3IF4 - chains A and C; structure by X-ray diffraction, 2.18 A resolution.

# Chain A (and C)
Name: Integron Cassette Protein Hfx_Cass5
Notes: chain C of this document is another copy of the same molecule, construct and numbering; everything in this record applies to it too
Amino-acid sequence (119 residues; numbered -20 to 98; the number before each row is that of its first residue; numbers below 1 keep their minus sign (Mse-20 is residue -20)):
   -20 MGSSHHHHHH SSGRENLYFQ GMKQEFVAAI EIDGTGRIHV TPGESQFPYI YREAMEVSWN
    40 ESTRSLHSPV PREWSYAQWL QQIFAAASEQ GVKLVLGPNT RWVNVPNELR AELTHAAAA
Not modelled in the structure: -20 to -2 (chain C: -20 to -1)
Modified residues: Mse-20 (selenomethionine); Mse1 (selenomethionine; parent Met); Mse34 (selenomethionine; parent Met)
What the authors report for this chain:
  - self-association interface (contacts with another copy of this molecule): Tyr28, Arg31, Glu35
  - self-association interface (contacts with another copy of this molecule): Glu32, Arg51 (by similarity / conservation)

# How chain A and chain C interact
Contacting residue pairs - 117 pairs, chain A then chain C:
  Gly0(A) - Gly70(C)
  Mse1(A) - Ser67(C)
  Mse1(A) - Gly70(C)
  Mse1(A) - Val71(C)
  Mse1(A) - Lys72(C)
  Lys2(A) - Gly70(C)  hydrogen bond (backbone-backbone)
  Lys2(A) - Val71(C)
  Lys2(A) - Lys72(C)  hydrogen bond (backbone-backbone)
  Gln3(A) - Lys72(C)
  Gln3(A) - Val74(C)
  Glu4(A) - Val71(C)
  Glu4(A) - Lys72(C)  hydrogen bond (backbone-backbone)
  Glu4(A) - Leu73(C)
  Glu4(A) - Val74(C)  hydrogen bond (backbone-backbone)
  Phe5(A) - Val74(C)
  Phe5(A) - Leu75(C)
  Phe5(A) - Gly76(C)
  Val6(A) - Phe63(C)  hydrophobic
  Val6(A) - Leu73(C)  hydrophobic
  Val6(A) - Val74(C)  hydrogen bond (backbone-backbone)
  Val6(A) - Thr79(C)  hydrogen bond (backbone-side chain)
  Ala7(A) - Thr79(C)
  Ala7(A) - Arg80(C)  hydrogen bond (backbone-backbone)
  Ala8(A) - Arg80(C)
  Ile9(A) - Arg80(C)  hydrogen bond (backbone-backbone)
  Ile9(A) - Trp81(C)
  Ile9(A) - Val82(C)  hydrogen bond (backbone-backbone)
  Ile9(A) - Val84(C)
  Glu10(A) - Val82(C)
  Ile11(A) - Tyr55(C)
  Ile11(A) - Val82(C)  hydrogen bond (backbone-backbone)
  Ile11(A) - Asn83(C)  hydrogen bond (backbone-side chain)
  Ile11(A) - Leu88(C)  hydrophobic
  Gly15(A) - Tyr55(C)  hydrogen bond (backbone-side chain)
  Ile17(A) - Tyr55(C)  hydrophobic
  Ile17(A) - Ile62(C)
  Ile17(A) - Leu92(C)  hydrophobic
  Val19(A) - Ile62(C)  hydrophobic
  Val19(A) - Leu73(C)  hydrophobic
  Ser24(A) - Val71(C)
  Phe26(A) - Ala66(C)
  Phe26(A) - Gln69(C)
  Phe26(A) - Val71(C)  hydrophobic
  Tyr28(A) - Gln69(C)  hydrogen bond (backbone-side chain)
  Ile29(A) - Ala65(C)
  Ile29(A) - Gln69(C)
  Glu32(A) - Glu68(C)
  Glu32(A) - Gln69(C)  hydrogen bond
  Mse34(A) - Gln61(C)  hydrogen bond (backbone-side chain)
  Mse34(A) - Ala64(C)  hydrophobic
  Mse34(A) - Ala65(C)
  Glu35(A) - Trp58(C)
  Val36(A) - Gln61(C)
  Val36(A) - Ala65(C)  hydrophobic
  Leu45(A) - Ile62(C)  hydrophobic
  Ser47(A) - Trp58(C)
  Pro48(A) - Trp58(C)
  Pro50(A) - Tyr55(C)
  Trp53(A) - Ser47(C)
  Trp53(A) - Pro48(C)
  Trp53(A) - Val49(C)
  Trp53(A) - Pro50(C)
  Trp53(A) - Arg51(C)
  Tyr55(A) - Gly15(C)  hydrogen bond (side chain-backbone)
  Tyr55(A) - Ile17(C)  hydrophobic
  Tyr55(A) - Pro50(C)
  Trp58(A) - Mse34(C)
  Trp58(A) - Glu35(C)
  Trp58(A) - Ser47(C)
  Trp58(A) - Pro48(C)
  Gln61(A) - Mse34(C)  hydrogen bond (side chain-backbone)
  Gln61(A) - Val36(C)
  Ile62(A) - Ile17(C)
  Ile62(A) - Val19(C)  hydrophobic
  Ile62(A) - Leu45(C)  hydrophobic
  Ile62(A) - Ser47(C)
  Phe63(A) - Val6(C)  hydrophobic
  Phe63(A) - Val19(C)  hydrophobic
  Ala64(A) - Mse34(C)  hydrophobic
  Ala65(A) - Ile29(C)
  Ala65(A) - Mse34(C)
  Ala65(A) - Val36(C)  hydrophobic
  Ser67(A) - Mse1(C)
  Glu68(A) - Glu32(C)
  Gln69(A) - Phe26(C)
  Gln69(A) - Tyr28(C)  hydrogen bond (side chain-backbone)
  Gln69(A) - Ile29(C)
  Gln69(A) - Arg31(C)
  Gln69(A) - Glu32(C)  hydrogen bond
  Gly70(A) - Mse1(C)
  Gly70(A) - Lys2(C)
  Val71(A) - Mse1(C)
  Val71(A) - Lys2(C)
  Val71(A) - Glu4(C)
  Val71(A) - Phe26(C)  hydrophobic
  Lys72(A) - Mse1(C)
  Lys72(A) - Lys2(C)  hydrogen bond (backbone-backbone)
  Lys72(A) - Gln3(C)
  Lys72(A) - Glu4(C)  hydrogen bond (backbone-backbone)
  Leu73(A) - Glu4(C)
  Leu73(A) - Val6(C)  hydrophobic
  Val74(A) - Glu4(C)  hydrogen bond (backbone-backbone)
  Val74(A) - Phe5(C)
  Val74(A) - Val6(C)  hydrogen bond (backbone-backbone)
  Gly76(A) - Phe5(C)
  Thr79(A) - Val6(C)  hydrogen bond (side chain-backbone)
  Arg80(A) - Ala7(C)  hydrogen bond (backbone-backbone)
  Arg80(A) - Ala8(C)
  Arg80(A) - Ile9(C)  hydrogen bond (backbone-backbone)
  Trp81(A) - Ile9(C)
  Val82(A) - Ile9(C)  hydrogen bond (backbone-backbone)
  Val82(A) - Glu10(C)
  Val82(A) - Ile11(C)  hydrogen bond (backbone-backbone)
  Asn83(A) - Ile11(C)  hydrogen bond (side chain-backbone)
  Val84(A) - Ile9(C)
  Leu88(A) - Ile11(C)  hydrophobic
  Leu92(A) - Ile17(C)  hydrophobic
Interface residues without a listed pair, chain A (61 interface residues in all): Asp12, Pro21, His46, Arg51, Leu59, Ala66, Leu75, Pro77, Asn78
Interface residues without a listed pair, chain C (59 interface residues in all): Gly0, Asp12, Pro21, Ser24, His46

# Overview
Chain A and chain C form an interface of 61 and 59 residues respectively; the contacts include 29 hydrogen
bonds. Among the polar pairs are Val6(A)-Thr79(C), Ile11(A)-Asn83(C) and Gly15(A)-Tyr55(C). From the paper: a
self-association interface involving Tyr28(A), Arg31(A) and Glu35(A) among others.
Both chains are Integron Cassette Protein Hfx_Cass5. Entry 3IF4 (Structure from the mobile metagenome of North
West Arm Sewage Outfall: Integron Cassette Protein Hfx_Cass5) was determined by X-ray diffraction, deposited
together with 3JRT, 3IMO, 3FUY, 3FXH and 3FY6.
